4WMI - chains A and D; structure by X-ray diffraction, 1.87 A resolution.

Chain A:
Protein: Xyloside xylosyltransferase 1
Source organism: Mus musculus
Notes: EC 2.4.2.-
Reference sequence: Q3U4G3 (XXLT1_MOUSE); numbering as in UniProt (aligned over 87-392)
Chain sequence (306 residues; each row starts with the number of its first residue):
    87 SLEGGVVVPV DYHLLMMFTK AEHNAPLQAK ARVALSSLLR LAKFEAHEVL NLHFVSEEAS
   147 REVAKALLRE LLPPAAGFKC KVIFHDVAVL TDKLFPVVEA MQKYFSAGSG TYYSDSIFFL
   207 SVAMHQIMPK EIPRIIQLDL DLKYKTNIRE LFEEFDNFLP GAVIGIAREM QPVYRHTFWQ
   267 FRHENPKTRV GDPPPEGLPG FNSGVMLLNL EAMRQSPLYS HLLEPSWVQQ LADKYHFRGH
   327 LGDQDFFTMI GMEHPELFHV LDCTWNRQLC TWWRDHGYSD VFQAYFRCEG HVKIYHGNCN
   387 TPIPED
Not modelled in the structure: 87-92, 392
UniProt features mapped onto this chain:
  - region: His262 to Trp265 (Interaction with target proteins)
  - binding site (UDP-alpha-D-xylose): Met103 to Thr105, Leu226, Ser289, Leu327, Gln330
  - binding site (Mn(2+)): Asp225, Asp227, His382
  - binding site (a glycoprotein): Gln330, Trp359, Asn384
Cystine bridges: Cys349-Cys374, Cys356-Cys385
Ion coordination: Mn2+: Asp225, Asp227, His382 (together with UDP)
Small-molecule neighbours: UDP: Met103, Phe104, Thr105, Lys106, Asn110, Leu113, Lys116, Asp225, Leu226, Asp227, His382, Asn384, Cys385
Reported in the primary citation:
  - mutagenesis - H262A, W265A: decreased catalytic activity with Coagulation factor IX (chain D)
  - mutagenesis - Q330A, W359A: abolished catalytic activity
  - mutagenesis - E255A, Q257A, S289A, H326A, W358A, N384A: decreased catalytic activity
  - mutagenesis - D225N: unchanged catalytic activity
  - mutagenesis - D329A: increased catalytic activity
  - disease-associated variants - Q266K, D319N: unchanged catalytic activity
  - disease-associated variants - R324S, G325S: decreased catalytic activity

Chain D:
Protein: Coagulation factor IX
Source organism: Homo sapiens
Notes: EC 3.4.21.22
Reference sequence: P00740 (FA9_HUMAN); residues 46-84 here correspond to UniProt positions 92-130 (UniProt number = residue number + 46)
Chain sequence (50 residues; row label = number of the first residue in the row):
    43 MDIVDGDQCE SNPCLNGGSC KDDINSYECW CPFGFEGKNC ELLEHHHHHH
Not modelled in the structure: 43-49, 85-92
Differences from the reference sequence: initiating methionine (43); expression tag (44-45, 85-92)
UniProt features mapped onto this chain:
  - binding site (Ca(2+)): Asp47, Gly48, Gln50, Asp64, Asp65
  - modified residue: Asp64 (3R: -3-hydroxyaspartate), Ser68 (Phosphoserine)
  - glycosylation: Ser53 (O-linked (Glc...) serine), Ser61 (O-linked (Fuc...) serine)
Cystine bridges: Cys51-Cys62, Cys56-Cys71, Cys73-Cys82
Glycans and other covalent adducts: glycan linked to Ser53
Reported in the primary citation:
  - post-translational modification sites: Ser61 (citing earlier work)

Chain A / chain D interface:
Pairs across the interface (21; chain A residue first):
  Ala193(A) - Cys51(D)  hydrophobic
  Ala193(A) - Cys62(D)  hydrophobic
  His262(A) - Asn54(D)  hydrogen bond (side chain-backbone)
  His262(A) - Pro55(D)
  His262(A) - Cys56(D)  hydrogen bond (side chain-backbone)
  His262(A) - Leu57(D)
  Trp265(A) - Leu57(D)
  Trp265(A) - Trp72(D)  hydrophobic
  Arg324(A) - Ser61(D)
  Gly325(A) - Ser61(D)  hydrogen bond (backbone-side chain)
  His326(A) - Cys51(D)
  His326(A) - Ser53(D)
  His326(A) - Ser61(D)  hydrogen bond (backbone-side chain)
  Trp358(A) - Glu52(D)
  Trp359(A) - Ser53(D)
  Asp361(A) - Phe77(D)
  His362(A) - Pro74(D)
  Gly363(A) - Pro74(D)
  Gly363(A) - Phe77(D)
  Tyr364(A) - Leu57(D)
  Tyr364(A) - Pro74(D)
Also at the interface, not in a pair above, chain A (13 interface residues in all): Gly194
Also at the interface, not in a pair above, chain D (14 interface residues in all): Gly59, Phe75

Overview:
Chain A and chain D form an interface of 13 and 14 residues respectively, with 4 hydrogen bonds. Polar pairs
include His262(A)-Asn54(D), His262(A)-Cys56(D) and Gly325(A)-Ser61(D). Bound to chain A: UDP. The paper
reports that E255A, Q257A and S289A of chain A, among others, reduce catalytic activity; a modification site
at Ser61(D); 16 substitutions were tested in all.
Chain A is Xyloside xylosyltransferase 1 (Mus musculus) and chain D is Coagulation factor IX (Homo sapiens);
the structure, Crystal structure of mouse Xyloside xylosyltransferase 1 complexed with manganese, product
ligand and UDP (Product complex ..., was determined by X-ray diffraction, deposited together with 4WM0, 4WMA,
4WMB, 4WMK and 4WN2.
